Entry 5BN5 (X-ray diffraction, 3.00 A resolution); this record covers chains A and B.

== Chain A ==
Protein: V-type ATP synthase alpha chain
From: Nanoarchaeum equitans Kin4-M
Notes: EC 3.6.3.14
UniProtKB: Q74MJ7 (VATA_NANEQ); numbering as in UniProt (aligned over 1-570)
Amino-acid sequence (570 residues; numbered 1 to 570; the number before each row is that of its first residue):
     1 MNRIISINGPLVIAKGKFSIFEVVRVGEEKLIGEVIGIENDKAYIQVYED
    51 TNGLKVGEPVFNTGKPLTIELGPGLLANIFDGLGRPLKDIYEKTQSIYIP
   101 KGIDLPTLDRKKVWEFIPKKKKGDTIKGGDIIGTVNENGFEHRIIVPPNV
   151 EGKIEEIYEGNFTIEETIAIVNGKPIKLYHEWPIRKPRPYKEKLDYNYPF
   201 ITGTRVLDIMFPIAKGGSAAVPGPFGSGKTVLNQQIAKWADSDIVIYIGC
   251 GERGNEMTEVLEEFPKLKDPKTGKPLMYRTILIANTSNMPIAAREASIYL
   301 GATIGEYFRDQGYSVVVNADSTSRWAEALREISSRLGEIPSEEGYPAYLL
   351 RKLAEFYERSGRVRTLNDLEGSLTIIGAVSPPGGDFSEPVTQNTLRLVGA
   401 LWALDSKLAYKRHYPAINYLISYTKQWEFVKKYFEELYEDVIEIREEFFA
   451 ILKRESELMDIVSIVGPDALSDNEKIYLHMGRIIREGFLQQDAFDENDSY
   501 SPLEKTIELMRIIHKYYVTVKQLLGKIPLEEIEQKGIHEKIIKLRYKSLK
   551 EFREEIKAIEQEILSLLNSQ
Disordered / not traced: 466-468, 526, 567-570
Swiss-Prot annotation at these positions:
  - binding site (ATP): Gly223 to Thr230
What the authors report for this chain:
  - catalytic residues: Glu256 (by similarity / conservation)

== Chain B ==
Protein: NEQ263
From: Nanoarchaeum equitans Kin4-M
UniProtKB: Q74MS5 (Q74MS5_NANEQ); residues 1-416 here = UniProt positions 1-416
Amino-acid sequence (416 residues; row label = number of the first residue in the row):
     1 MPSIKPPLIAVELENPMLGEVIDLEETKAIVIAAYENKALALLFDYYTGE
    51 IKQINRQGNTYKIAVSEDYIGGIFNGFGEPIKGPKPYPEDYRDINGLAIN
   101 PYARKVPNEILYTGISSIDVAHPLLKGQKIAIFSPPGLPMERLALQIARN
   151 VAKDKTIIFAAIGVPSDIYKMFIDEFINTKAIMNSAIFISKADSSPIEKI
   201 YTPRVALTLAEYLAFEKNRDVLVLMLDMTNYADALREISTLRKEIPSRRG
   251 YPAYLYTDLASIYERSGLTSKGSITLIPMLTMPGNDITHVVPDLTGYITE
   301 GQYVLSQDLHSKNIYPPIDLLKSLSRLAKNGMSKKHKKYADILIKSYAKG
   351 LEARDIATIVGEDSLSKEDKAYLKFAELVEKEFIKQDYYEYRSIEKSFEI
   401 IDSILSQSGLPYSPIQ
Disordered / not traced: 1, 52, 83, 360-364, 412-416
What the authors report for this chain:
  - binding site for sulfate ion: Arg326
  - catalytic residues: Arg326 (by similarity / conservation)

== Interface between chain A and chain B ==
Contacting residue pairs (109):
  Ile5(A) with Tyr35(B); Glu36(B), hydrogen bond (backbone-backbone)
  Ser6(A) with Ala34(B); Tyr35(B)
  Ile7(A) with Leu18(B), hydrophobic; Ala34(B), hydrogen bond (backbone-backbone)
  Thr51(A) with Leu18(B)
  Asn52(A) with Leu18(B); Gly19(B); Thr60(B); Asn95(B)
  Gly53(A) with Met17(B); Leu18(B), hydrogen bond (backbone-backbone)
  Leu54(A) with Met17(B); Leu18(B)
  Lys55(A) with Pro16(B); Met17(B)
  Val56(A) with Asn15(B); Pro16(B); Glu36(B)
  Gly57(A) with Asn15(B)
  Leu87(A) with Asn100(B), hydrogen bond (backbone-side chain); Pro101(B), hydrophobic; Tyr102(B)
  Lys88(A) with Tyr102(B)
  Tyr91(A) with Tyr102(B), hydrophobic; Ala103(B), hydrophobic
  Ile97(A) with Ile99(B); Asn100(B), hydrogen bond (backbone-backbone); Ala103(B), hydrophobic; Phe215(B), hydrophobic; Thr269(B)
  Tyr98(A) with Leu97(B); Ala98(B); Ile99(B), hydrophobic; Glu211(B); Phe215(B)
  Ile99(A) with Ala98(B), hydrogen bond (backbone-backbone); Asn100(B)
  Gly223(A) with Tyr297(B), hydrogen bond (backbone-side chain)
  Pro224(A) with Tyr297(B)
  Phe225(A) with Asp293(B); Gly296(B); Tyr297(B); Gln302(B); Arg326(B)
  Gly226(A) with Leu324(B); Arg326(B)
  Gly251(A) with Tyr256(B), hydrogen bond (backbone-side chain)
  Glu252(A) with Tyr256(B); Glu264(B); Tyr297(B)
  Arg253(A) with Glu264(B); Gly296(B), hydrogen bond (side chain-backbone); Tyr297(B); Ile298(B), hydrogen bond (side chain-backbone); Thr299(B), hydrogen bond (side chain-backbone); Glu300(B); Arg326(B)
  Gly254(A) with Pro101(B); Arg104(B); Glu264(B), hydrogen bond (backbone-side chain)
  Asn255(A) with Val106(B); Pro107(B); Lys129(B); Glu300(B), hydrogen bond
  Thr258(A) with Pro101(B), hydrogen bond (side chain-backbone); Arg104(B)
  Glu259(A) with Val106(B)
  Leu261(A) with Tyr102(B), hydrophobic
  Glu262(A) with Lys105(B); Val106(B), hydrogen bond (side chain-backbone)
  Ser287(A) with Tyr256(B); Thr257(B); Ala260(B); Glu264(B)
  Asn288(A) with Ala98(B); Ala260(B); Glu264(B)
  Ile291(A) with Thr257(B)
  Arg294(A) with Tyr256(B); Thr257(B), hydrogen bond
  Arg324(A) with Tyr256(B), hydrogen bond; Tyr297(B)
  Glu327(A) with Ala253(B); Tyr256(B); Thr257(B), hydrogen bond
  Arg330(A) with Ala253(B)
  Glu331(A) with Tyr254(B)
  Ser334(A) with Ile245(B)
  Arg335(A) with Glu244(B), salt bridge; Tyr254(B)
  Glu338(A) with Ile245(B)
  Pro340(A) with Ile245(B), hydrophobic
  Ser380(A) with Tyr297(B)
  Pro381(A) with Tyr297(B), hydrogen bond (backbone-side chain)
  Pro382(A) with Arg248(B); Asp293(B)
  Gly383(A) with Thr288(B); Asp293(B), hydrogen bond (backbone-side chain)
  Tyr410(A) with Leu321(B); Lys322(B)
  Arg412(A) with His122(B); Leu321(B), hydrogen bond (side chain-backbone); Ser323(B), hydrogen bond (side chain-backbone); Leu324(B); Ile344(B)
  Val462(A) with Ile356(B)
  Ser463(A) with Ile356(B)
Also at the interface, not in a pair above, chain A (59 interface residues in all): Gly9, Ile79, Ile90, Pro100, Lys229, Met257, Ala284, Met289, Glu343, Lys411
Also at the interface, not in a pair above, chain B (59 interface residues in all): Arg242, Ser247, Ser261, Ile287, Pro292, Asp319, Leu320, Asn330, Ala348

== Overview ==
The chain A/chain B interface involves 59 residues from each chain, with 22 hydrogen bonds and 1 salt bridge.
Polar pairs include Arg335(A)-Glu244(B), Leu87(A)-Asn100(B) and Gly223(A)-Tyr297(B). From UniProt: 8
ATP-binding residues on chain A. The paper reports catalytic residues Glu256(A) and Arg326(B); a binding site
for sulfate ion at Arg326(B).
Here chain A is V-type ATP synthase alpha chain and chain B is NEQ263, both from Nanoarchaeum equitans Kin4-M.
Entry 5BN5 (Structural basis for a unique ATP synthase core complex from Nanoarcheaum equitans) was determined
by X-ray diffraction together with 5BN3, 5BN4 and 5BO5 from the same study.
